Entry 6IEA (X-ray diffraction, 2.00 A resolution); this record covers chains L and H of the 3 polymer chains in the assembly.

# Chain L
Name: R13 L chain
Organism: Homo sapiens
Chain sequence (218 residues; each row starts with the number of its first residue):
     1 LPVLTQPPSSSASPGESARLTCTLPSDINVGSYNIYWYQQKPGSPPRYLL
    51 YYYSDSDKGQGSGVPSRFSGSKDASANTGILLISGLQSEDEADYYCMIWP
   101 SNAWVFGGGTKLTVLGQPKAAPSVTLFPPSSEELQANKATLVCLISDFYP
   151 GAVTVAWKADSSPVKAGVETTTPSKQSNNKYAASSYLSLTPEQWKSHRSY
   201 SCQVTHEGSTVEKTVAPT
Disulfide bonds: Cys22-Cys96, Cys143-Cys202

# Chain H
Name: R13 H chain
Organism: Homo sapiens
Chain sequence (225 residues; each row starts with the number of its first residue):
     1 QVQLQESGPGLVKPSQTLSLTCTVSGGSISSGGYYWSWIRQHPGKGLEWI
    51 GYIYDSGSTYYNPSLKSRVTISVDTSKNQFSLKLSSVTAADTALYYCASL
   101 PYCSGRICRPRTDYWGQGTLVTVSSASTKGPSVFPLAPSSKSTSGGTAAL
   151 GCLVKDYFPEPVTVSWNSGALTSGVHTFPAVLQSSGLYSLSSVVTVPSSS
   201 LGTQTYICNVNHKPSNTKVDKRVEP
Disordered / not traced: 139-146, 198-204
Disulfide bonds: Cys22-Cys97, Cys103-Cys108, Cys152-Cys208

# Interface between chain L and chain H
Contacting residue pairs - 83 pairs, chain L then chain H:
  Asn34(L) - Cys103(H)  hydrogen bond (side chain-backbone)
  Tyr36(L) - Pro101(H)
  Tyr36(L) - Tyr102(H)
  Tyr36(L) - Cys103(H)  hydrogen bond (side chain-backbone)
  Tyr38(L) - Leu100(H)
  Tyr38(L) - Pro101(H)
  Tyr38(L) - Asp113(H)
  Gln40(L) - Gln41(H)  hydrogen bond
  Gln40(L) - Tyr96(H)
  Ser44(L) - Tyr96(H)
  Pro45(L) - Tyr96(H)
  Pro45(L) - Trp115(H)  hydrophobic
  Pro45(L) - Gly116(H)
  Pro46(L) - Leu47(H)  hydrophobic
  Pro46(L) - Asp113(H)
  Pro46(L) - Trp115(H)  hydrogen bond (backbone-side chain)
  Arg47(L) - Thr112(H)
  Arg47(L) - Asp113(H)  salt bridge
  Tyr48(L) - Pro101(H)  hydrophobic
  Tyr48(L) - Cys103(H)
  Tyr48(L) - Cys108(H)
  Tyr48(L) - Asp113(H)  hydrogen bond (backbone-side chain)
  Tyr51(L) - Cys103(H)  hydrophobic
  Tyr51(L) - Ser104(H)
  Tyr51(L) - Gly105(H)  hydrogen bond (side chain-backbone)
  Tyr51(L) - Arg106(H)  hydrogen bond (side chain-backbone)
  Ser56(L) - Arg106(H)  hydrogen bond (backbone-side chain)
  Asp57(L) - Ser104(H)
  Asp57(L) - Gly105(H)  hydrogen bond (side chain-backbone)
  Lys58(L) - Arg106(H)
  Ser62(L) - Arg111(H)  hydrogen bond
  Tyr95(L) - Gln41(H)  hydrogen bond
  Tyr95(L) - Lys45(H)
  Tyr95(L) - Gly46(H)
  Tyr95(L) - Leu47(H)  hydrophobic
  Trp99(L) - Tyr35(H)  hydrophobic
  Trp99(L) - Tyr52(H)  hydrogen bond
  Trp99(L) - Leu100(H)
  Trp99(L) - Pro101(H)
  Trp99(L) - Tyr102(H)  hydrophobic
  Asn102(L) - Trp49(H)
  Asn102(L) - Tyr52(H)
  Asn102(L) - Tyr60(H)
  Ala103(L) - Trp49(H)  hydrophobic
  Ala103(L) - Tyr52(H)
  Trp104(L) - Ser37(H)
  Trp104(L) - Ile39(H)  hydrophobic
  Trp104(L) - Trp49(H)
  Trp104(L) - Tyr52(H)
  Trp104(L) - Leu100(H)  hydrophobic
  Phe106(L) - Leu47(H)
  Phe106(L) - Leu100(H)  hydrophobic
  Phe127(L) - Leu136(H)  hydrophobic
  Phe127(L) - Ala137(H)
  Phe127(L) - Leu150(H)
  Phe127(L) - Val193(H)  hydrophobic
  Ser130(L) - Phe134(H)
  Ser130(L) - Pro135(H)
  Glu132(L) - Pro135(H)
  Glu132(L) - Lys221(H)  salt bridge
  Glu133(L) - Phe134(H)
  Val142(L) - Leu153(H)  hydrophobic
  Val142(L) - Ser191(H)
  Leu144(L) - Phe178(H)  hydrophobic
  Leu144(L) - Val193(H)  hydrophobic
  Ile145(L) - Phe178(H)
  Ser146(L) - Phe178(H)
  Glu169(L) - Val181(H)
  Glu169(L) - Leu182(H)
  Glu169(L) - Gln183(H)
  Glu169(L) - Ser184(H)  hydrogen bond (side chain-backbone)
  Thr171(L) - Ala180(H)
  Thr171(L) - Val181(H)
  Ser174(L) - Pro179(H)
  Gln176(L) - His176(H)  hydrogen bond
  Ala182(L) - His176(H)
  Ala182(L) - Phe178(H)  hydrophobic
  Ala183(L) - Phe178(H)
  Ser184(L) - Pro179(H)
  Tyr186(L) - Leu153(H)  hydrophobic
  Tyr186(L) - Val181(H)  hydrophobic
  Tyr186(L) - Leu190(H)
  Tyr186(L) - Ser191(H)  hydrogen bond
Also at the interface, not in a pair above, chain L (40 interface residues in all): Gly43, Met97, Gly108, Thr140
Also at the interface, not in a pair above, chain H (48 interface residues in all): Ala98, Gln117, Ala149, Gly151, Lys155, Ser189

# Summary
40 residues of chain L and 48 residues of chain H are in contact, with 15 hydrogen bonds and 2 salt bridges.
Polar pairs include Arg47(L)-Asp113(H), Glu132(L)-Lys221(H) and Asn34(L)-Cys103(H).
Here chain L is R13 L chain and chain H is R13 H chain, both from Homo sapiens. Entry 6IEA (Structure of RVFV
Gn and human monoclonal antibody R13) was determined by X-ray diffraction (same publication as 6IEK).
